Entry 6SGX (electron microscopy, 3.70 A resolution); this record covers chains A and F of the 5 polymer chains in the assembly.

Chain A:
Molecule: ESX-3 secretion system EccB3
From: Mycobacterium smegmatis (strain ATCC 700084 / mc(2)155)
Notes: EC 3.6.-.-
UniProt: A0QQ39 (ECCB3_MYCS2); residues 11-89 here = UniProt positions 11-89
Sequence (79 residues; numbered 11 to 89; the number before each row is that of its first residue):
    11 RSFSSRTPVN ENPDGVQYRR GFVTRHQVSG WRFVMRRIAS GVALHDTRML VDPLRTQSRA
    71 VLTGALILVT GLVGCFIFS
Disordered / not traced: 21-29

Chain F:
Molecule: ESX-3 secretion system protein EccC3
From: Mycobacterium smegmatis (strain ATCC 700084 / mc(2)155)
UniProt: A0QQ40 (ECCC3_MYCS2); residue numbers follow UniProt; this construct covers 2-402
Sequence (401 residues; numbered 2 to 402; the number before each row is that of its first residue):
     2 SRLIFEHQRR LTPPTTRKGT ITIEPPPQLP RVVPPSLLRR VLPFLIVILI VGMIVALFAT
    62 GMRLISPTML FFPFVLLLAA TALYRGGDNK MRTEEVDAER ADYLRYLSVV RDNVRAHAAE
   122 QRAALEWSHP EPEVLATIPG TRRQWERDPR DRDFLVLRAG RHDVPLDAAL KVKDTADEID
   182 LEPVAHSALR GLLDVQRTVR DAPTGLDVAK LARITVIGEA DEARAAIRAW IAQAVTWHDP
   242 TMLGVALAAP DLESGDWSWL KWLPHVDVPN EADGVGPARY LTTSTAELRE RLAPALADRP
   302 LFPAESGAAL KHLLVVLDDP DADPDDIARK PGLTGVTVIH RTTELPNREQ YPDPERPILR
   362 VADGRIERWQ VGGWQPCVDV ADAMSAAEAA HIARRLSRWD S
Disordered / not traced: 45-91, 299-310, 331-333, 373-374

Chain A / chain F interface:
Pairs across the interface - 23 pairs, chain A then chain F:
  Ser12(A) - Arg32(F)
  Phe13(A) - Arg32(F)  hydrogen bond (backbone-side chain)
  Ser15(A) - Ile180(F)
  Ser15(A) - Asp181(F)  hydrogen bond (backbone-backbone)
  Arg16(A) - Asp178(F)  hydrogen bond (side chain-backbone)
  Arg16(A) - Glu179(F)
  Thr17(A) - Glu179(F)  hydrogen bond (backbone-backbone)
  Thr17(A) - Asp181(F)  hydrogen bond
  Pro18(A) - Glu179(F)
  His36(A) - Pro31(F)
  His36(A) - Arg101(F)  hydrogen bond (backbone-side chain)
  Ser39(A) - Asp98(F)
  Ser39(A) - Arg101(F)  hydrogen bond
  Gly40(A) - Arg101(F)
  Phe43(A) - Asp98(F)
  Phe43(A) - Arg101(F)
  Phe43(A) - Ala102(F)
  Phe43(A) - Leu105(F)  hydrophobic
  Val44(A) - Val185(F)  hydrophobic
  Arg46(A) - Asp98(F)  salt bridge
  Arg47(A) - Leu105(F)
  Arg58(A) - Arg106(F)  hydrogen bond (backbone-side chain)
  Arg65(A) - Glu95(F)  salt bridge
Interface residues without a listed pair, chain A (20 interface residues in all): Ser14, Val19, Arg35, Met59, Leu60
Interface residues without a listed pair, chain F (19 interface residues in all): Leu30, Val33, Pro35, Pro36, Thr94, Pro184

Overview:
The interface between chain A and chain F involves 20 residues on one side and 19 on the other, with 8
hydrogen bonds and 2 salt bridges. Among the polar pairs are Arg46(A)-Asp98(F), Arg65(A)-Glu95(F) and
Phe13(A)-Arg32(F).
Chain A is ESX-3 secretion system EccB3 and chain F is ESX-3 secretion system protein EccC3, both from
Mycobacterium smegmatis (strain ATCC 700084 / mc(2)155); the structure, Structure of protomer 1 of the ESX-3
core complex, was determined by electron microscopy (same publication as 6SGW, 6SGY and 6SGZ).
